Entry 8QJR (X-ray diffraction, 3.17 A resolution); this record covers chains A and B of the 4 polymer chains in the assembly.

# Chain A
Name: Elongin-B
Source organism: Homo sapiens
UniProt: Q15370 (ELOB_HUMAN); residue numbers follow UniProt; this construct covers 1-104
Amino-acid sequence (104 residues; each row starts with the number of its first residue):
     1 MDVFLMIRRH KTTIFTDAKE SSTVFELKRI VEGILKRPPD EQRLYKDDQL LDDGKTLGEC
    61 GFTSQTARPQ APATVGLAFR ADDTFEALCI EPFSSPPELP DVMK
Disordered / not traced: 104
Curated features (UniProtKB/Swiss-Prot):
  - modified residue: Met-1 (N-acetylmethionine), Thr-84 (Phosphothreonine)

# Chain B
Name: Elongin-C
Source organism: Homo sapiens
UniProt: Q15369 (ELOC_HUMAN); residue numbers follow UniProt; this construct covers 17-112
Amino-acid sequence (97 residues; numbered 16 to 112; the number before each row is that of its first residue):
    16 MMYVKLISSD GHEFIVKREH ALTSGTIKAM LSGPGQFAEN ETNEVNFREI PSHVLSKVCM
    76 YFTYKVRYTN SSTEIPEFPI APEIALELLM AANFLDC
Disordered / not traced: 48-57
Differences from the reference sequence: initiating methionine (16)

# Chain A / chain B interface
Pairs across the interface (52; chain A residue first):
  Phe-4(A) / Arg-82(B)
  Met-6(A) / Met-75(B)  hydrophobic
  Lys-11(A) / Asp-25(B)  hydrogen bond (side chain-backbone)
  Lys-11(A) / His-27(B)  hydrogen bond (backbone-side chain)
  Lys-11(A) / Glu-28(B)  hydrogen bond (backbone-backbone)
  Thr-12(A) / Glu-28(B)
  Thr-12(A) / Ile-30(B)
  Thr-13(A) / Glu-28(B)  hydrogen bond (backbone-backbone)
  Thr-13(A) / Phe-29(B)
  Thr-13(A) / Ile-30(B)  hydrogen bond (backbone-backbone)
  Ile-14(A) / Ile-30(B)
  Phe-15(A) / Tyr-18(B)
  Phe-15(A) / Phe-29(B)  hydrophobic
  Phe-15(A) / Ile-30(B)  hydrogen bond (backbone-backbone)
  Phe-15(A) / Val-31(B)  hydrophobic
  Phe-15(A) / Ser-71(B)
  Phe-15(A) / Cys-74(B)  hydrophobic
  Phe-15(A) / Met-75(B)  hydrophobic
  Thr-16(A) / Tyr-18(B)  hydrogen bond
  Asp-17(A) / Lys-32(B)  salt bridge
  Ile-30(A) / Tyr-18(B)
  Ile-34(A) / Tyr-18(B)
  Ile-34(A) / Ile-30(B)  hydrophobic
  Pro-69(A) / Met-75(B)
  Pro-69(A) / Thr-78(B)  hydrogen bond (backbone-side chain)
  Pro-69(A) / Tyr-79(B)  hydrophobic
  Pro-69(A) / Arg-82(B)
  Gln-70(A) / Met-75(B)
  Gln-70(A) / Tyr-79(B)
  Gln-70(A) / Tyr-83(B)
  Gln-70(A) / Pro-91(B)
  Gln-70(A) / Phe-93(B)
  Gln-70(A) / Pro-94(B)
  Pro-72(A) / Met-75(B)
  Glu-91(A) / His-27(B)
  Pro-92(A) / His-27(B)  hydrogen bond (backbone-side chain)
  Phe-93(A) / His-27(B)
  Phe-93(A) / Phe-29(B)  hydrophobic
  Phe-93(A) / Ser-67(B)
  Phe-93(A) / Ser-71(B)
  Ser-94(A) / Asp-25(B)
  Ser-94(A) / Pro-66(B)
  Ser-94(A) / Ser-67(B)  hydrogen bond (backbone-side chain)
  Ser-94(A) / His-68(B)  hydrogen bond
  Pro-96(A) / His-68(B)
  Pro-96(A) / Glu-98(B)
  Pro-97(A) / Glu-102(B)
  Leu-99(A) / Pro-97(B)  hydrophobic
  Leu-99(A) / Glu-98(B)
  Pro-100(A) / Leu-101(B)  hydrophobic
  Met-103(A) / Pro-97(B)
  Met-103(A) / Leu-101(B)  hydrophobic
Interface residues without a listed pair, chain A (28 interface residues in all): Arg-8, His-10, Gly-33, Lys-36, Ser-95
Interface residues without a listed pair, chain B (30 interface residues in all): Met-16, Gly-26, Lys-72, Glu-92, Ile-99

# In short
Chain A and chain B form an interface of 28 and 30 residues respectively, with 11 hydrogen bonds and 1 salt
bridge. Among the polar pairs are Asp-17(A)/Lys-32(B), Lys-11(A)/Asp-25(B) and Lys-11(A)/His-27(B).
Here chain A is Elongin-B and chain B is Elongin-C, both from Homo sapiens. Entry 8QJR (BRG1 bromodomain in
complex with VBC via compound 17) was determined by X-ray diffraction, deposited together with 8QJS and 8QJT.
